PDB entry 1AA1 | X-ray diffraction, 2.20 A resolution | chains L and S of the 8 polymer chains in the assembly

# Chain L
Protein: Ribulose bisphosphate carboxylase (large chain)
Organism: Spinacia oleracea
Notes: EC 4.1.1.39
UniProtKB: P00875 (RBL_SPIOL); residues 1-475 here = UniProt positions 1-475
Chain sequence (475 residues; each row starts with the number of its first residue):
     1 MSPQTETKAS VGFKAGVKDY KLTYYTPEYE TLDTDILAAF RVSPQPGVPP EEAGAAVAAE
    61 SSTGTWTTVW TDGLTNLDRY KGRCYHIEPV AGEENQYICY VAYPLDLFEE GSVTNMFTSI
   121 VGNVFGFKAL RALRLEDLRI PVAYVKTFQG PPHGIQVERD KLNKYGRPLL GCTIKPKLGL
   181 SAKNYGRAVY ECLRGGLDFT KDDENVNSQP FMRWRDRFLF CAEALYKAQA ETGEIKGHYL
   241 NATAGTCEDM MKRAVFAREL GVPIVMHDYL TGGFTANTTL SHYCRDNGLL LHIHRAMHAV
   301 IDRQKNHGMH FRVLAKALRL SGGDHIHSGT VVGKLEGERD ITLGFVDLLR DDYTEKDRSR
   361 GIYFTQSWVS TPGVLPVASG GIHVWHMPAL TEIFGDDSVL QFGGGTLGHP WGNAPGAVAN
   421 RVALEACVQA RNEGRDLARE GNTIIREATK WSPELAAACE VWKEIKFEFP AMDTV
Not modelled in the structure: 1-20, 333-337, 464-475
Modified residues: Lys201 (lysine nz-carboxylic acid; KCX)
Construct notes: modified residue (201)
Bound ions: Mg2+: Lys201, Asp203, Glu204 (together with 3-phosphoglyceric acid)
Ligand contacts:
  - 3-phosphoglyceric acid (3PG), molecule 1: Thr173, Lys175, Lys177, Lys201, Asp203, Glu204, Ser379, Gly380, Gly381, Gln401, Phe402, Gly403, Gly404
  - 3-phosphoglyceric acid (3PG), molecule 2: Arg295, His298, Ala299, His327, Gly329, Thr330, Ser379
UniProt features mapped onto this chain:
  - active site (Proton acceptor): Lys175, His294
  - binding site (substrate): Thr65, Asn123, Thr173, Lys177, Glu204, His294, Arg295, His327, Lys334, Ser379, Gly381, Gly403, Gly404
  - binding site (Mg(2+)): Lys201, Asp203, Glu204
  - site: Lys14 (Not N6-methylated), Lys334 (Transition state stabilizer)
  - modified residue: Pro3 (N-acetylproline), Lys201 (N6-carboxylysine)

# Chain S
Protein: Ribulose bisphosphate carboxylase (small chain)
Organism: Spinacia oleracea
Notes: EC 4.1.1.39
UniProtKB: Q43832 (RBS2_SPIOL); residues 1-123 here correspond to UniProt positions 58-180 (UniProt number = residue number + 57)
Chain sequence (123 residues; row label = number of the first residue in the row):
     1 MQVWPILNLK KYETLSYLPP LTTDQLARQV DYLLNNKWVP CLEFETDHGF VYREHHNSPG
    61 YYDGRYWTMW KLPMFGCTDP AQVLNELEEC KKEYPNAFIR IIGFDSNREV QCISFIAYKP
   121 AGY
Construct notes: conflict Gln2 (Lys59 in Q43832), Ile6 (Thr63 in Q43832), Leu7 (Gln64 in Q43832), Leu9 (Met66 in Q43832), Lys11 (Arg68 in Q43832), Glu109 (Gln166 in Q43832), Ile113 (Val170 in Q43832)

# How chain L and chain S interact
Pairs across the interface (78):
  Ile155(L) with Arg108(S)
  Gln156(L) with Arg108(S); Val110(S)
  Lys161(L) with Gly60(S); Arg65(S), hydrogen bond (backbone-side chain)
  Asn163(L) with Glu13(S); Arg65(S)
  Lys164(L) with Glu13(S), salt bridge
  Tyr165(L) with Thr14(S), hydrogen bond (backbone-side chain); Gln111(S); Cys112(S); Ile113(S); Ser114(S)
  Gly166(L) with Cys112(S), hydrogen bond (backbone-backbone)
  Arg167(L) with Glu13(S), salt bridge; Thr14(S), hydrogen bond
  Arg194(L) with Trp4(S), hydrogen bond (side chain-backbone); Pro5(S), hydrogen bond (side chain-backbone); Ile6(S)
  Gly195(L) with Tyr17(S)
  Gly196(L) with Tyr17(S)
  Tyr226(L) with Arg53(S), hydrogen bond
  Gln229(L) with Tyr62(S)
  Ala230(L) with Lys10(S), hydrogen bond (backbone-side chain)
  Glu231(L) with Pro5(S); Ile6(S); Lys10(S), hydrogen bond (backbone-side chain)
  Thr232(L) with Lys10(S); Lys11(S), hydrogen bond (backbone-backbone)
  Gly233(L) with Lys10(S); Phe50(S); Val51(S)
  Glu234(L) with Lys11(S); Tyr12(S); Glu13(S), hydrogen bond (side chain-backbone); Ser16(S); Tyr17(S)
  Ile235(L) with Val51(S), hydrophobic; Tyr62(S), hydrophobic
  Arg258(L) with Ser58(S); Pro59(S)
  Gly261(L) with Arg53(S), hydrogen bond (backbone-side chain); Asn57(S); Pro59(S)
  Val262(L) with Pro59(S)
  Pro263(L) with Tyr62(S)
  Asn287(L) with Pro59(S)
  Gly288(L) with Pro59(S)
  Leu289(L) with Pro59(S), hydrophobic
  Asp397(L) with Arg108(S), salt bridge
  Pro410(L) with Met1(S)
  Trp411(L) with Met1(S), hydrophobic; Gln2(S)
  Val418(L) with Trp4(S), hydrophobic
  Arg421(L) with Glu13(S), salt bridge; Thr14(S); Tyr17(S)
  Val422(L) with Tyr17(S)
  Glu425(L) with Glu13(S); Thr14(S); Leu15(S), hydrogen bond (side chain-backbone); Ser16(S), hydrogen bond (side chain-backbone); Tyr17(S), hydrogen bond (side chain-backbone); Leu18(S)
  Ala426(L) with Leu18(S)
  Gln429(L) with Leu18(S); Leu21(S); Gln25(S); Gln29(S)
  Arg431(L) with Tyr32(S)
  Asn432(L) with Gln29(S), hydrogen bond; Tyr32(S)
  Glu433(L) with Gln25(S); Arg28(S)
  Trp451(L) with Tyr17(S); Leu18(S), hydrophobic; Pro19(S)
  Glu454(L) with Trp4(S)
Other interface residues (no listed pair), chain L (47 interface residues in all): Asp160, Tyr190, Asp198, Lys236, Asp396, Ala414, Pro415
Other interface residues (no listed pair), chain S (37 interface residues in all): Leu9, Arg100

# In short
The interface between chain L and chain S involves 47 residues on one side and 37 on the other; the contacts
include 16 hydrogen bonds and 4 salt bridges. Polar pairs include Lys164(L)-Glu13(S), Arg167(L)-Glu13(S) and
Asp397(L)-Arg108(S). Ligands of chain L: 3-phosphoglyceric acid.
Chain L is Ribulose bisphosphate carboxylase (large chain) and chain S is Ribulose bisphosphate carboxylase
(small chain), both from Spinacia oleracea; the structure, Activated spinach rubisco in complex with the
product 3-phosphoglycerate, was determined by X-ray diffraction together with 1AUS from the same study.
